4XPS - chain A; structure by X-ray diffraction, 2.10 A resolution.

== Chain A ==
Protein: Alpha-glucosidase
From: Pedobacter saltans
Notes: EC 3.2.1.22; engineered mutation(s): D365A
Chain sequence (720 residues; numbered 0 to 719; the number before each row is that of its first residue; numbering starts at 0):
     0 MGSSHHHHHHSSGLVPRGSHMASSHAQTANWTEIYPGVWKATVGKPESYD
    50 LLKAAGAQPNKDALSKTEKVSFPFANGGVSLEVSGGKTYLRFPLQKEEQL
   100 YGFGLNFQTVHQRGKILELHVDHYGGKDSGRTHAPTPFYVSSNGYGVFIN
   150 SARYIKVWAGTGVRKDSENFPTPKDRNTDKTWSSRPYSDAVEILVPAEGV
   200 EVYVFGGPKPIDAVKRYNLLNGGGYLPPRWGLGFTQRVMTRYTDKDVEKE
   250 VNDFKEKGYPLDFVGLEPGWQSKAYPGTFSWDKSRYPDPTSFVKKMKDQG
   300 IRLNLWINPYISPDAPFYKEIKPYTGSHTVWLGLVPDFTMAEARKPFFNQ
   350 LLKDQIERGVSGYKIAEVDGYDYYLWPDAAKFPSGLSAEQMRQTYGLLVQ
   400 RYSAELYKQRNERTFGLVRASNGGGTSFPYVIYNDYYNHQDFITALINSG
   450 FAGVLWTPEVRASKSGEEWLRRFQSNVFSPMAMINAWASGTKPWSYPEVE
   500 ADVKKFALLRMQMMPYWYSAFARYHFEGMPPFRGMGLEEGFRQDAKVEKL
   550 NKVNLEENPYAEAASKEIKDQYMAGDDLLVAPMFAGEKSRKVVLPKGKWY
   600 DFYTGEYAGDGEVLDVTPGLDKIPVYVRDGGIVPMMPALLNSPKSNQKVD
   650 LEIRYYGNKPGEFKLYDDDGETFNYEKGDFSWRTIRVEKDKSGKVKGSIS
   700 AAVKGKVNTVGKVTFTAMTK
Disordered / not traced: 0-28, 538-563
Small-molecule neighbours:
  - alpha-D-galactopyranose (GLA): Glu-266, Pro-267, Tyr-274, Trp-305, Lys-363, Glu-366, Arg-418, Tyr-432, Asp-434, Asn-484, Trp-486
  - alpha-D-galactopyranose / P-nitrophenol: Arg-175, Ser-183, Glu-266, Pro-267, Tyr-274, Trp-305, Lys-363, Glu-366, Tyr-373, Arg-418, Tyr-432, Asp-434, Asn-484, Trp-486
  - P-nitrophenol (NPO): Arg-175, Ser-183, Tyr-274, Glu-366, Tyr-373, Arg-418, Asp-434, Trp-486

== Summary ==
Ligands of chain A: alpha-D-galactopyranose, P-nitrophenol and alpha-D-galactopyranose / P-nitrophenol.
Chain A is Alpha-glucosidase (Pedobacter saltans); the structure, Crystal structure of the mutant D365A of
Pedobacter saltans GH31 alpha-galactosidase complexed with p-nitrophenyl-alpha-galactopyranoside, was
determined by X-ray diffraction together with 4XPO, 4XPP and 4XPR from the same study.
